Entry 5YYD (X-ray diffraction, 2.05 A resolution); this record covers chains F and G of the 3 polymer chains in the assembly.

Chain F:
Molecule: DNA polymerase IV
Organism: Escherichia coli
Notes: EC 2.7.7.7
Reference sequence: Q47155 (DPO4_ECOLI); numbering as in UniProt (aligned over 2-351)
Chain sequence (352 residues; numbered 0 to 351; the number before each row is that of its first residue; numbering starts at 0):
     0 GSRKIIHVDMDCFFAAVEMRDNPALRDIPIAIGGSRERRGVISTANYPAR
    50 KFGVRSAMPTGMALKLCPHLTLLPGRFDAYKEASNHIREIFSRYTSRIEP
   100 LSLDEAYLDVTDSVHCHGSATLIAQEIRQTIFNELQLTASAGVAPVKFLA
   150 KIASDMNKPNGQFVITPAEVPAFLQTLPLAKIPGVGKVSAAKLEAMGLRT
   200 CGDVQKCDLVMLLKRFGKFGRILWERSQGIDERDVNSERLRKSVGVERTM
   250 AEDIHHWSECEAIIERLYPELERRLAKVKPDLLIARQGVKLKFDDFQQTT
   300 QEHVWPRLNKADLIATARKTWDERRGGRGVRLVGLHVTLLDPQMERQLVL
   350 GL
Unresolved in the structure: 342-351
Construct notes: expression tag (0-1)
Metal / ion sites: Na+: Asp8, Met9, Asp103 (together with TTW)
Small-molecule neighbours: TTW (5'-O-[hydroxy{[hydroxy(phosphonoamino)phosphoryl]oxy}phosphoryl]thymidine): Asp8, Met9, Asp10, Cys11, Phe12, Phe13, Ser42, Thr43, Arg49, Ser55, Ala56, Asp103, Glu104, Lys157
UniProt features mapped onto this chain:
  - active site: Glu104
  - binding site (Mg(2+)): Asp8, Asp103
  - site: Phe13 (Substrate discrimination)
  - natural variant: Glu36 to Arg38 (sequence variant, change not given here; In strain: ECOR 45B1), Gln124 (Q124K: In strain: ECOR 35D), Asn132 (N132S: In strain: ECOR 34B1 and ECOR 37UG), Gln135 (Q135H: In strain: ECOR 70B1), Pro170 (P170S: In strain: ECOR 37UG), Ala171 (A171T: In strain: ECOR 45B1, ECOR 46D and 2 more), Leu176 (L176F: In strain: ECOR 37UG), Gly201 (G201S: In strain: ECOR 59B2), Met210 (M210I: In strain: ECOR 37UG, ECOR 45B1 and 4 more; M210T: In strain: ECOR 35D, ECOR 46D and 6 more), Arg225 (R225C: In strain: ECOR 59B2 and ECOR 60B2), Ala310 (A310S: In strain: ECOR 57B2, ECOR 59B2 and 2 more), Asp321 (D321N: In strain: ECOR 35D)
  - mutagenesis: Asp8 (D8A/H: Loss of function), Arg49 (R49A/F: Loss of function), Asp103 (D103A/N: Loss of function), Glu104 (E104A: Loss of function)
Reported in the primary citation:
  - mutagenesis - R49A: abolished catalytic activity

Chain G:
Molecule: DTN2
Sequence (18 nucleotides; row label = number of the first residue in the row):
   837 TCTAGGGTCCTAGGACCC
Unresolved in the structure: 837

How chain F and chain G interact:
Contacting residue pairs (34):
  Arg35(F) with DC838(G), phosphate contact
  Arg38(F) with DT839(G), sugar contact; DA840(G), sugar contact
  Val40(F) with DT839(G), phosphate contact; DA840(G), base contact
  Ser42(F) with DA840(G), base contact
  Ala56(F) with DA840(G), base contact
  Pro58(F) with DC838(G), sugar contact; DT839(G), sugar contact
  Gly60(F) with DC838(G), phosphate contact
  Lys217(F) with DT847(G), salt bridge to the phosphate
  Arg238(F) with DT844(G), hydrogen bond to the phosphate; DC845(G), salt bridge to the phosphate
  Arg240(F) with DG843(G), salt bridge to the phosphate; DT844(G), phosphate contact
  Lys241(F) with DT844(G), hydrogen bond to the phosphate; DC845(G), salt bridge to the phosphate
  Ser242(F) with DG843(G), sugar contact; DT844(G), hydrogen bond to the phosphate
  Val243(F) with DG843(G), phosphate contact
  Gly244(F) with DG842(G), phosphate contact; DG843(G), hydrogen bond to the phosphate
  Val245(F) with DG842(G), phosphate contact
  Glu246(F) with DG841(G), sugar contact; DG842(G), hydrogen bond to the phosphate
  Arg247(F) with DG841(G), salt bridge to the phosphate
  Thr248(F) with DA840(G), sugar contact; DG841(G), hydrogen bond to the phosphate
  Arg273(F) with DG842(G), salt bridge to the phosphate; DG843(G), salt bridge to the phosphate
  Phe295(F) with DT839(G), stacking on the base
  Arg330(F) with DT839(G), salt bridge to the phosphate; DA840(G), salt bridge to the phosphate
  Leu331(F) with DG841(G), phosphate contact
Other interface residues (no listed pair), chain F (26 interface residues in all): Gly39, Ile41, Leu239, Lys291

Summary:
The interface between chain F and chain G involves 26 residues on one side and 9 on the other, with 6 hydrogen
bonds, 9 salt bridges and 1 aromatic stacking contact. Polar pairs include Arg238(F)-DT844(G),
Lys241(F)-DT844(G) and Ser242(F)-DT844(G). Ligands of chain F: compound TTW. From the paper: R49A of chain F
abolishes catalytic activity.
Chain F is DNA polymerase IV (Escherichia coli) and chain G is DTN2; the structure, DNA polymerase IV -
ternary complex 15, was determined by X-ray diffraction (same publication as 5YUR, 5YUS, 5YUT, 5YUU, 5YUV,
5YUW and 10 further entries).
